Entry 5WDJ (X-ray diffraction, 2.40 A resolution); this record covers chains A and B of the 4 polymer chains in the assembly.

Chain A:
Protein: Myeloperoxidase
Source organism: Homo sapiens
Notes: EC 1.11.2.2
Reference sequence: P05164 (PERM_HUMAN); residues 1-105 here correspond to UniProt positions 167-271 (UniProt number = residue number + 166)
Amino-acid sequence (105 residues; numbered 1 to 105; the number before each row is that of its first residue):
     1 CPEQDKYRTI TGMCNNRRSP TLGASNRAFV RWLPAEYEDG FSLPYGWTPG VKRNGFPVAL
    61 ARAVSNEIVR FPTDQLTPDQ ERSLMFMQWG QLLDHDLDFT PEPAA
Unresolved in the structure: 105
Curated features (UniProtKB/Swiss-Prot):
  - active site: His95 (Proton acceptor)
  - binding site (heme b): Asp94
  - binding site (Ca(2+)): Asp96
Disulfides: Cys1-Cys14
Covalent attachments: heme (HEM) linked to Asp94
Bound ions: Ca2+: Asp96 (shared with Thr168(B), Phe170(B), Asp172(B), Ser174(B) of chain B)
Residues lining bound ligands:
  - AEY (7-(benzyloxy)-1H-[1,2,3]triazolo[4,5-d]pyrimidin-5-amine): Gln91, His95, Phe99
  - heme (HEM): Met87, Gly90, Gln91, Asp98, Phe99, Thr100
From the paper describing this entry:
  - binding site for AEY: Gln91, His95

Chain B:
Protein: Myeloperoxidase
Source organism: Homo sapiens
Notes: EC 1.11.2.2
Reference sequence: P05164 (PERM_HUMAN), isoform P05164-2; residues 113-578 here correspond to UniProt positions 184-649 (UniProt number = residue number + 71)
Amino-acid sequence (467 residues; each row starts with the number of its first residue):
   112 AVNCETSCVQ QPPCFPLKIP PNDPRIKNQA DCIPFFRSCP ACPGSNITIR NQINALTSFV
   172 DASMVYGSEE PLARNLRNMS NQLGLLAVNQ RFQDNGRALL PFDNLHDDPC LLTNRSARIP
   232 CFLAGDTRSS EMPELTSMHT LLLREHNRLA TELKSLNPRW DGERLYQEAR KIVGAMVQII
   292 TYRDYLPLVL GPTAMRKYLP TYRSYNDSVD PRIANVFTNA FRYGHTLIQP FMFRLDNRYQ
   352 PMEPNPRVPL SRVFFASWRV VLEGGIDPIL RGLMATPAKL NRQNQIAVDE IRERLFEQVM
   412 RIGLDLPALN MQRSRDHGLP GYNAWRRFCG LPQPETVGQL GTVLRNLKLA RKLMEQYGTP
   472 NNIDIWMGGV SEPLKRKGRV GPLLACIIGT QFRKLRDGDR FWWENEGVFS MQQRQALAQI
   532 SLPRIICDNT GITTVSKNNI FMSNSYPRDF VNCSTLPALN LASWREA
Unresolved in the structure: 112
Differences from the reference sequence: expression tag (112)
Modified positions: Cys150 (S-hydroxycysteine; CSO)
Disulfides: Cys115-Cys125, Cys119-Cys143, Cys221-Cys232, Cys440-Cys497, Cys538-Cys564
Covalent attachments: glycan linked to Asn189, Asn225, Asn317
Bound ions: Ca2+: Thr168, Phe170, Asp172, Ser174 (shared with Asp96(A) of chain A); heme Fe near His336 (its only coordinating residue here)
Residues lining bound ligands:
  - AEY (7-(benzyloxy)-1H-[1,2,3]triazolo[4,5-d]pyrimidin-5-amine): Thr238, Arg239, Glu242, Phe366, Phe407
  - heme (HEM): Phe146, Arg239, Glu242, Met243, Tyr296, Thr329, Phe332, Arg333, Tyr334, Gly335, His336, Ile339, Phe365, Leu406, Phe407, Leu417, Leu420, Asn421, Arg424
From the paper describing this entry:
  - binding site for AEY: Arg239

Interface between chain A and chain B:
Residue-residue contacts (296; chain A residue first):
  Asp5(A) - Arg511(B)  salt bridge
  Asp5(A) - Phe512(B)
  Lys6(A) - Phe512(B)
  Tyr7(A) - Arg275(B)  hydrogen bond
  Tyr7(A) - Gln278(B)
  Tyr7(A) - Glu279(B)  hydrogen bond
  Tyr7(A) - Lys282(B)
  Tyr7(A) - Phe512(B)
  Arg8(A) - Phe170(B)
  Arg8(A) - Val171(B)
  Arg8(A) - Asp172(B)
  Arg8(A) - Arg281(B)  hydrogen bond (backbone-side chain)
  Arg8(A) - Gln289(B)
  Arg8(A) - Asp510(B)  salt bridge
  Arg8(A) - Phe512(B)  hydrogen bond (side chain-backbone)
  Thr9(A) - Arg281(B)  hydrogen bond (backbone-side chain)
  Ile10(A) - Thr168(B)
  Ile10(A) - Gly178(B)
  Ile10(A) - Ser179(B)
  Ile10(A) - Glu180(B)
  Ile10(A) - Ala184(B)  hydrophobic
  Ile10(A) - Tyr277(B)
  Ile10(A) - Arg281(B)
  Thr11(A) - Thr168(B)
  Thr11(A) - Ser179(B)
  Gly12(A) - Thr168(B)
  Gly12(A) - Phe170(B)
  Cys14(A) - Arg511(B)  hydrogen bond (backbone-side chain)
  Asn15(A) - Phe170(B)
  Asn15(A) - Tyr316(B)
  Asn15(A) - Gly509(B)
  Asn15(A) - Asp510(B)  hydrogen bond
  Asn15(A) - Arg511(B)  hydrogen bond (backbone-side chain)
  Asn15(A) - Phe512(B)
  Asn16(A) - Tyr316(B)  hydrogen bond
  Asn16(A) - Asp318(B)  hydrogen bond (side chain-backbone)
  Arg17(A) - Arg511(B)
  Arg18(A) - Asp318(B)  salt bridge
  Arg18(A) - Ser319(B)  hydrogen bond
  Leu22(A) - Phe170(B)
  Leu22(A) - Pro322(B)
  Leu22(A) - Arg323(B)
  Gly23(A) - Thr168(B)
  Gly23(A) - Ser169(B)  hydrogen bond (backbone-backbone)
  Gly23(A) - Phe170(B)
  Gly23(A) - Arg323(B)
  Ser25(A) - Asn165(B)
  Ser25(A) - Ala166(B)
  Ser25(A) - Leu167(B)
  Ser25(A) - Thr168(B)
  Ser25(A) - Ser179(B)  hydrogen bond (side chain-backbone)
  Asn26(A) - Asn165(B)  hydrogen bond (backbone-backbone)
  Asn26(A) - Ala166(B)
  Asn26(A) - Glu180(B)  hydrogen bond
  Arg27(A) - Ile164(B)
  Arg27(A) - Asn165(B)  hydrogen bond (backbone-backbone)
  Ala28(A) - Ala152(B)  hydrophobic
  Ala28(A) - Asn162(B)
  Ala28(A) - Gln163(B)
  Phe29(A) - Asn162(B)  hydrogen bond (backbone-side chain)
  Phe29(A) - Gln163(B)  hydrogen bond (backbone-backbone)
  Phe29(A) - Ile164(B)
  Phe29(A) - Asn165(B)
  Phe29(A) - Ile324(B)
  Phe29(A) - Asn326(B)
  Phe29(A) - Thr329(B)
  Val30(A) - Asp321(B)
  Val30(A) - Arg323(B)
  Val30(A) - Ile324(B)  hydrogen bond (backbone-backbone)
  Val30(A) - Ala325(B)
  Val30(A) - Asn326(B)  hydrogen bond (backbone-backbone)
  Arg31(A) - Arg161(B)  hydrogen bond (side chain-backbone)
  Arg31(A) - Asn162(B)
  Arg31(A) - Gln163(B)  hydrogen bond
  Arg31(A) - Asn326(B)
  Arg31(A) - His428(B)  hydrogen bond (side chain-backbone)
  Arg31(A) - Leu430(B)
  Trp32(A) - Ala325(B)
  Trp32(A) - Val327(B)  hydrophobic
  Trp32(A) - Trp436(B)  hydrophobic
  Trp32(A) - Phe439(B)  hydrophobic
  Trp32(A) - Ile498(B)
  Trp32(A) - Thr501(B)
  Trp32(A) - Gln502(B)
  Trp32(A) - Lys505(B)
  Leu33(A) - Pro431(B)  hydrophobic
  Leu33(A) - Ala435(B)
  Leu33(A) - Trp436(B)  hydrophobic
  Pro34(A) - Pro431(B)
  Ala35(A) - Ile160(B)  hydrophobic
  Ala35(A) - Gly429(B)
  Glu36(A) - Gly429(B)  hydrogen bond (backbone-backbone)
  Glu36(A) - Pro431(B)
  Tyr37(A) - Arg148(B)
  Tyr37(A) - Arg161(B)  hydrogen bond (side chain-backbone)
  Tyr37(A) - Gln163(B)  hydrogen bond
  Tyr37(A) - Arg426(B)
  Tyr37(A) - Asp427(B)  hydrogen bond (side chain-backbone)
  Tyr37(A) - His428(B)  hydrogen bond (side chain-backbone)
  Tyr37(A) - Gly429(B)
  Phe41(A) - Asn157(B)
  Phe41(A) - Thr159(B)
  Phe41(A) - Ile160(B)
  Phe41(A) - Arg161(B)  hydrogen bond (backbone-backbone)
  Ser42(A) - Arg148(B)  hydrogen bond (backbone-side chain)
  Ser42(A) - Arg161(B)
  Pro44(A) - Phe126(B)  hydrophobic
  Pro44(A) - Arg148(B)
  Pro44(A) - Arg426(B)
  Pro44(A) - Asp427(B)
  Tyr45(A) - Phe126(B)
  Tyr45(A) - Arg426(B)
  Trp47(A) - Gln121(B)  hydrogen bond (backbone-side chain)
  Trp47(A) - Cys125(B)
  Trp47(A) - Phe126(B)  hydrophobic
  Arg53(A) - Leu430(B)  hydrogen bond (side chain-backbone)
  Arg53(A) - Pro431(B)
  Arg53(A) - Gly432(B)
  Arg53(A) - Asn473(B)  hydrogen bond (backbone-side chain)
  Asn54(A) - Asn473(B)
  Phe56(A) - Tyr468(B)
  Phe56(A) - Gly469(B)
  Phe56(A) - Thr470(B)
  Val58(A) - Arg426(B)
  Ala59(A) - Arg426(B)  hydrogen bond (backbone-side chain)
  Ala59(A) - Gln467(B)
  Leu60(A) - Lys129(B)
  Leu60(A) - Ile130(B)
  Leu60(A) - Pro131(B)
  Ala61(A) - Leu128(B)  hydrophobic
  Ala61(A) - Ala419(B)
  Ala61(A) - Met422(B)
  Ala61(A) - Gln423(B)
  Ala61(A) - Arg426(B)
  Arg62(A) - Lys129(B)
  Arg62(A) - Pro131(B)
  Arg62(A) - Asp134(B)  salt bridge
  Arg62(A) - Arg136(B)
  Arg62(A) - Arg403(B)  hydrogen bond (side chain-backbone)
  Arg62(A) - Glu404(B)  salt bridge
  Arg62(A) - Asp416(B)  salt bridge
  Arg62(A) - Ala419(B)
  Ala63(A) - Gln467(B)
  Val64(A) - Met422(B)  hydrophobic
  Val64(A) - Gln467(B)
  Val64(A) - Tyr468(B)
  Val64(A) - Met478(B)  hydrophobic
  Ser65(A) - Arg403(B)  hydrogen bond
  Ser65(A) - Asp416(B)  hydrogen bond
  Ser65(A) - Pro418(B)
  Ser65(A) - Met422(B)
  Asn66(A) - Pro131(B)
  Asn66(A) - Asp134(B)  hydrogen bond
  Asn66(A) - Pro135(B)
  Asn66(A) - Arg403(B)  hydrogen bond
  Glu67(A) - Lys463(B)  hydrogen bond (backbone-side chain)
  Glu67(A) - Gln467(B)
  Ile68(A) - Ile397(B)
  Ile68(A) - Leu460(B)  hydrophobic
  Ile68(A) - Leu464(B)  hydrophobic
  Ile68(A) - Gln467(B)
  Ile68(A) - Met478(B)  hydrophobic
  Val69(A) - Ala398(B)
  Val69(A) - Arg403(B)
  Val69(A) - Pro418(B)  hydrophobic
  Val69(A) - Met478(B)  hydrophobic
  Arg70(A) - Pro135(B)
  Arg70(A) - Arg403(B)
  Phe71(A) - Lys390(B)
  Phe71(A) - Asn395(B)
  Phe71(A) - Gln396(B)
  Phe71(A) - Ala398(B)
  Phe71(A) - Val399(B)
  Gln75(A) - Gln396(B)  hydrogen bond (backbone-side chain)
  Leu76(A) - Gln340(B)
  Leu76(A) - Pro341(B)
  Leu76(A) - Val399(B)  hydrophobic
  Thr77(A) - Lys390(B)
  Thr77(A) - Leu391(B)  hydrogen bond (backbone-backbone)
  Thr77(A) - Arg393(B)  hydrogen bond
  Thr77(A) - Gln396(B)  hydrogen bond
  Pro78(A) - Ala389(B)
  Asp79(A) - Pro388(B)
  Asp79(A) - Ala389(B)  hydrogen bond (backbone-backbone)
  Asp79(A) - Leu391(B)
  Asp79(A) - Arg490(B)  salt bridge
  Asp79(A) - Asn555(B)  hydrogen bond (backbone-side chain)
  Gln80(A) - Asn555(B)
  Glu81(A) - Arg490(B)  salt bridge
  Glu81(A) - Phe552(B)
  Glu81(A) - Met553(B)
  Glu81(A) - Asn555(B)
  Arg82(A) - Leu299(B)  hydrogen bond (side chain-backbone)
  Arg82(A) - Pro388(B)
  Arg82(A) - Ala389(B)  hydrogen bond (backbone-backbone)
  Arg82(A) - Lys488(B)  hydrogen bond (side chain-backbone)
  Arg82(A) - Arg490(B)
  Arg82(A) - Phe552(B)
  Arg82(A) - Met553(B)
  Arg82(A) - Asn555(B)  hydrogen bond (backbone-side chain)
  Ser83(A) - Leu384(B)
  Ser83(A) - Met385(B)
  Ser83(A) - Thr387(B)
  Ser83(A) - Ala389(B)
  Ser83(A) - Ile551(B)  hydrogen bond (side chain-backbone)
  Ser83(A) - Phe552(B)  hydrogen bond (backbone-backbone)
  Ser83(A) - Met553(B)
  Ser83(A) - Ser554(B)
  Ser83(A) - Asn555(B)
  Leu84(A) - Gln340(B)
  Leu84(A) - Phe344(B)  hydrophobic
  Leu84(A) - Leu384(B)  hydrogen bond (backbone-backbone)
  Leu84(A) - Thr387(B)  hydrogen bond (backbone-backbone)
  Leu84(A) - Pro388(B)
  Leu84(A) - Ala389(B)
  Met85(A) - Met249(B)  hydrophobic
  Met85(A) - Leu384(B)  hydrogen bond (backbone-backbone)
  Met85(A) - Leu533(B)  hydrophobic
  Met85(A) - Ile551(B)  hydrophobic
  Met85(A) - Phe552(B)
  Phe86(A) - Tyr296(B)
  Phe86(A) - Leu299(B)
  Phe86(A) - Val300(B)  hydrophobic
  Phe86(A) - Tyr334(B)
  Phe86(A) - Arg490(B)
  Phe86(A) - Phe552(B)  hydrophobic
  Met87(A) - Leu338(B)  hydrophobic
  Gln88(A) - Met243(B)
  Gln88(A) - Glu245(B)
  Gln88(A) - Leu246(B)
  Gln88(A) - Met249(B)
  Gln88(A) - Leu384(B)
  Trp89(A) - Met249(B)  hydrophobic
  Trp89(A) - Val288(B)
  Trp89(A) - Ile291(B)  hydrophobic
  Trp89(A) - Thr292(B)  hydrogen bond
  Trp89(A) - Tyr296(B)
  Trp89(A) - Leu533(B)  hydrophobic
  Trp89(A) - Phe552(B)  hydrophobic
  Gly90(A) - Tyr296(B)
  Gly90(A) - Phe332(B)
  Gln91(A) - Glu242(B)  hydrogen bond
  Gln91(A) - Met243(B)
  Gln91(A) - Leu246(B)
  Leu92(A) - Met175(B)  hydrophobic
  Leu92(A) - Leu246(B)  hydrophobic
  Leu93(A) - Thr292(B)
  Leu93(A) - Tyr296(B)  hydrophobic
  Leu93(A) - Phe503(B)  hydrophobic
  Asp94(A) - Arg239(B)  salt bridge
  Asp94(A) - Phe332(B)
  His95(A) - Leu167(B)
  His95(A) - Met175(B)
  His95(A) - Asp237(B)  salt bridge
  His95(A) - Arg239(B)
  His95(A) - Leu246(B)
  Asp96(A) - Thr168(B)
  Asp96(A) - Phe170(B)
  Asp96(A) - Val171(B)
  Asp96(A) - Asp172(B)  hydrogen bond (side chain-backbone)
  Asp96(A) - Ala173(B)  hydrogen bond (side chain-backbone)
  Asp96(A) - Ser174(B)  hydrogen bond
  Asp96(A) - Met175(B)
  Asp96(A) - Val288(B)
  Leu97(A) - Asn165(B)  hydrogen bond (backbone-side chain)
  Leu97(A) - Thr168(B)
  Leu97(A) - Ser169(B)
  Leu97(A) - Val171(B)  hydrophobic
  Leu97(A) - Ile324(B)
  Leu97(A) - Phe328(B)  hydrophobic
  Leu97(A) - Phe503(B)  hydrophobic
  Leu97(A) - Leu506(B)  hydrophobic
  Asp98(A) - Asn165(B)
  Asp98(A) - Leu167(B)
  Asp98(A) - Arg239(B)  hydrogen bond (backbone-side chain)
  Asp98(A) - Phe328(B)
  Asp98(A) - Thr329(B)
  Phe99(A) - Ile164(B)
  Phe99(A) - Asn165(B)  hydrogen bond (backbone-side chain)
  Phe99(A) - Ala166(B)  hydrogen bond (backbone-backbone)
  Phe99(A) - Leu167(B)
  Phe99(A) - Arg239(B)
  Thr100(A) - Ser149(B)
  Thr100(A) - Ile164(B)
  Thr100(A) - His428(B)
  Pro101(A) - Ser149(B)
  Pro101(A) - Cys150(B)  hydrogen bond (backbone-backbone)
  Pro101(A) - Ile164(B)
  Glu102(A) - Phe147(B)
  Glu102(A) - Arg148(B)
  Glu102(A) - Cys150(B)
  Glu102(A) - Arg424(B)  salt bridge
  Pro103(A) - Pro124(B)  hydrophobic
  Pro103(A) - Phe147(B)
  Pro103(A) - Arg148(B)
  Pro103(A) - Cys150(B)
Other interface residues (no listed pair), chain A (85 interface residues in all): Ala24, Gly40, Leu43, Gly46, Thr73, Ala104
Other interface residues (no listed pair), chain B (152 interface residues in all): Pro123, Ile137, Ile144, Ser156, Tyr177, Glu181, Thr238, His250, Leu253, Gly335, Ile339, Leu381, Asp400, Asn472, Trp477, Gly489, Trp513, Ile537

Summary:
The interface between chain A and chain B involves 85 residues on one side and 152 on the other; the contacts
include 65 hydrogen bonds and 11 salt bridges. Polar contacts include Asp5(A)-Arg511(B), Arg8(A)-Asp510(B) and
Arg18(A)-Asp318(B). From the paper: a binding site for AEY at Gln91(A), His95(A) and Arg239(B).
Here chain A is Myeloperoxidase and chain B is Myeloperoxidase, both from Homo sapiens. Entry 5WDJ (Crystal
structure of myeloperoxidase subform C (mpo) complex with compound-6 aka 7-(benzyloxy)-1H-[1,2,
3]triazolo[4,5-d]pyrimidin-5-amine) was determined by X-ray diffraction.
